Entry 3JPQ (X-ray diffraction, 1.90 A resolution); this record covers chains A and P of the 4 polymer chains in the assembly.

[Chain A]
Molecule: DNA polymerase beta
Source organism: Homo sapiens
Notes: EC 2.7.7.7
UniProt: P06746 (DPOLB_HUMAN); residues 1-335 here = UniProt positions 1-335
Amino-acid sequence (335 residues; row label = number of the first residue in the row):
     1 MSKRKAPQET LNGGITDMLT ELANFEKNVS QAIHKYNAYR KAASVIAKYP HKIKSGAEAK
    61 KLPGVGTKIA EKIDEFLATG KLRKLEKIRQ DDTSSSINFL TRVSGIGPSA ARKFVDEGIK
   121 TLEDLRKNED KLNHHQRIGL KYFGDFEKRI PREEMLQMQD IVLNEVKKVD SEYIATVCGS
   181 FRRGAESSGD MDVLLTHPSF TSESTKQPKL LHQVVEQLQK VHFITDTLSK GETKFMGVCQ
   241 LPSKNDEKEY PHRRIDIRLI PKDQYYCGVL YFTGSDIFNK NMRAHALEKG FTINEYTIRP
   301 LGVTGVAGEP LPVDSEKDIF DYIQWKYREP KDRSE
Unresolved in the structure: 1-9
Metal / ion sites: Na+ site 1: Lys60, Leu62, Val65 (shared with 1 residue of chain D); Na+ site 2: Thr101, Val103, Ile106 (shared with DG9(P) of chain P); Mg2+: Asp190, Asp192 (together with GBR); Na+ site 3: Asp190, Asp192, Asp256 (together with GBR)
Residues lining bound ligands: GBR (5'-O-[(R)-{[(S)-[(R)-bromo(phosphono)methyl](hydroxy)phosphoryl]oxy}(hydroxy)phosphoryl]-2'-deoxyguanosine): Arg149, Gly179, Ser180, Arg183, Ser188, Gly189, Asp190, Asp192, Tyr271, Phe272, Thr273, Gly274, Ser275, Asp276, Asn279, Arg283
UniProt features mapped onto this chain:
  - region: Arg183 to Asp192 (DNA-binding)
  - active site: Lys72 (Nucleophile)
  - binding site (K(+)): Lys60, Leu62, Val65, Thr101, Val103, Ile106
  - binding site (Na(+)): Lys60, Leu62, Val65, Thr101, Val103, Ile106
  - binding site (dATP): Arg149, Ser180, Arg183, Gly189, Asp190
  - binding site (dCTP): Arg149, Ser180, Arg183, Gly189, Asp190
  - binding site (dGTP): Arg149, Ser180, Arg183, Gly189, Asp190, Asp192
  - binding site (dTTP): Arg149, Ser180, Arg183, Gly189, Asp190
  - binding site (Mg(2+)): Asp190, Asp192, Asp256
  - modified residue: Lys72 (N6-acetyllysine), Arg83 (Omega-N-methylarginine), Arg152 (Omega-N-methylarginine)
  - cross-link (Glycyl lysine isopeptide (Lys-Gly)): Lys41 (interchain with G-Cter in ubiquitin), Lys61 (interchain with G-Cter in ubiquitin), Lys81 (interchain with G-Cter in ubiquitin)
  - natural variant: Leu22 (L22P: Found in a gastric cancer sample; uncertain significance), Tyr39 (Y39C: Found in a gastric cancer sample; uncertain significance), Gly118 (G118V: Decreased DNA-directed DNA polymerase activity), Arg137 (R137Q: Decreased function in base-excision repair), Arg149 (R149I: Decreased DNA-directed DNA polymerase activity), Asp160 (D160N: Found in a gastric cancer sample; uncertain significance), Cys239 (C239R: Found in a gastric cancer sample; uncertain significance), Lys289 (K289M: Found in a colon cancer sample; uncertain significance), Asn294 (N294D: Found in a gastric cancer sample; uncertain significance), Glu295 (E295K: Found in a gastric cancer sample; uncertain significance)
  - mutagenesis: Phe25 (F25W: No effect on 5'-dRP lyase activity. Decreased ssDNA binding), His34 (H34G: Decreased 5'-dRP lyase activity. Decreased ssDNA binding), Lys35 (K35A: Decreased 5'-dRP lyase activity. Decreased ssDNA binding. Loss of 5'-dRP lyase activity; when associated with A-68 and A-72. Decreased ssDNA binding; when associated with A-68 and A-72 ...), Tyr39 (Y39F: No effect on 5'-dRP lyase activity; Y39Q: Abolishes DNA polymerase and 5'-dRP lyase activity), Lys41 (K41R: Abolishes ubiquitination; when associated with R-61 and R-81), Lys60 (K60A: Decreased 5'-dRP lyase activity. Decreased ssDNA binding), Lys61 (K61R: Abolishes ubiquitination; when associated with R-41 and R-81), Lys68 (K68A: No effect on 5'-dRP lyase activity. Decreased ssDNA binding. Loss of 5'-dRP lyase activity; when associated with A-35 and A-72. Decreased ssDNA binding; when associated with A-35 and A-72 ...), Glu71 (E71Q: No effect on 5'-dRP lyase activity. No effect on structure shown by circular dichroism. No effect on ssDNA binding), Lys72 (K72A: Severely reduced 5'-dRP lyase activity. Does not affect ssDNA binding. Loss of 5'-dRP lyase activity; when associated with A-35 and A-68. Decreased ssDNA binding ...), Glu75 (E75A: Slightly decreased 5'-dRP lyase activity. Decreased ssDNA binding. No effect on structure shown by circular dichroism), Lys81 (K81R: Abolishes ubiquitination; when associated with R-41 and R-61), 5 further mutagenesis entries in UniProt

[Chain P]
Molecule: 10-nt DNA strand
Sequence (10 nucleotides; numbered 1 to 10; the number before each row is that of its first residue):
     1 GCTGATGCGC
Modified residues: DOC (2',3'-dideoxycytidine-5'-monophosphate) at position 10
Metal / ion sites: Na+: DG9 (shared with Thr101(A), Val103(A), Ile106(A) of chain A)

[How chain A and chain P interact]
Pairs across the interface (16; chain A residue first):
  Val103(A) - DG9(P)  phosphate contact
  Ser104(A) - DG9(P)  phosphate contact
  Gly105(A) - DC8(P)  phosphate contact
  Gly105(A) - DG9(P)  hydrogen bond to the phosphate
  Ile106(A) - DG9(P)  phosphate contact
  Gly107(A) - DC8(P)  hydrogen bond to the phosphate
  Pro108(A) - DC8(P)  phosphate contact
  Ser109(A) - DG7(P)  phosphate contact
  Ser109(A) - DC8(P)  hydrogen bond to the phosphate
  Ala110(A) - DC8(P)  hydrogen bond to the phosphate
  His135(A) - DG9(P)  sugar contact
  Met236(A) - DOC_10(P)  sugar contact
  Arg254(A) - DG9(P)  phosphate contact
  Arg254(A) - DOC_10(P)  salt bridge to the phosphate
  Asp256(A) - DOC_10(P)  sugar contact
  Tyr271(A) - DOC_10(P)  hydrogen bond to the base
Also at the interface, not in a pair above, chain A (15 interface residues in all): Asp190, Asp192

[In short]
Chain A and chain P form an interface of 15 and 4 residues respectively; the contacts include 5 hydrogen bonds
and 1 salt bridge. Polar pairs include Tyr271(A)-DOC_10(P), Gly105(A)-DG9(P) and Gly107(A)-DC8(P). Bound to
chain A: compound GBR.
Chain A is DNA polymerase beta (Homo sapiens) and chain P is a 10-nt DNA strand; the structure, Ternary
complex of DNA polymerase beta with a dideoxy terminated primer and 2'-deoxyguanosine 5'-beta, gamma-monoBromo
methylene ..., was determined by X-ray diffraction together with 3JPN, 3JPO, 3JPP, 3JPR, 3JPS and 3JPT from
the same study.
